PDB entry 7PAM | electron microscopy, 6.80 A resolution (low resolution: residue-level contacts below are approximate; hydrogen-bond / salt-bridge calls are withheld) | chains a and 3 of the 54 polymer chains in the assembly

[Chain a]
Name: 50S ribosomal protein L2
Organism: Mycoplasma pneumoniae M129
Reference sequence: P75577 (RL2_MYCPN); residue numbers follow UniProt; this construct covers 1-287
Chain sequence (287 residues; each row starts with the number of its first residue):
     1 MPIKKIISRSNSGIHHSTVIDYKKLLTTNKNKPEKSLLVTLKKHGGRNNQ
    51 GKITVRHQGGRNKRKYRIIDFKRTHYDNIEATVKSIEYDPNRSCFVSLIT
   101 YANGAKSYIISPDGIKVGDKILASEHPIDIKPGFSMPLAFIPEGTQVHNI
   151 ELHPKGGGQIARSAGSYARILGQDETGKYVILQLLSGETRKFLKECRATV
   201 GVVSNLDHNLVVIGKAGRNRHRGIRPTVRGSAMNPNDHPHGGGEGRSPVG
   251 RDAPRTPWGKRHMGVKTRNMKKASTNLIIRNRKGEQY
Not modelled in the structure: 1, 287

[Chain 3]
Molecule: 23S ribosomal RNA
Organism: Mycoplasma pneumoniae M129
Sequence (2907 nucleotides; each row starts with the number of its first residue):
     1 UACAAUAAGUUACUAAGGGCUUAUGGUGGAUGCCUUGGCACUAAUAGGCG
    51 AUGAAGGACGUGUUAACCUGCGAUAAGCUUCGGGUAGGUGGUAAGAACCU
   101 CAGAUCCGGAGAUUUCCGAAUGGAGCAAUCCGGUAGUUGGAAACAGCUAU
   151 CAUUAAUUGAUGAAUAAAUAGUCAAUUAAAGCAAUACGUGGUGAAGUGAA
   201 ACAUCUCAGUAGCCACAGGAAAAGAAAACGAAUGUGAUUCCGUGUGUAGU
   251 GGCGAGCGAAAGCGGAACAGGCCAAACUUAUCAUUAGAUAGGGGUUGUAG
   301 GGCUUGCAAUGUGGACUUGAAAACGAUAGAAGAAGCUGUUGGAAAGCAGC
   351 GCGCAAAAGGGUGAUAGCCCCGUAUUUGAAAUUGUUUUCAUACCUAGCGA
   401 GAUCCCUGAGUAGCUCGGAAAACGUUAUUUUGAGUGAAUCUGCCCAGACC
   451 AUUGGGUAAGCCUAAAUACUAAUUAGUGACCGAUAGCGAAACAGUACCGU
   501 GAGGGAAAGGUGAAAAGAACCCAGAGAUGGGAGUGAAAUAGAUUCUGAAA
   551 CCAUAUGCCUACAACGUGUCAGAGCACAUUAAUGUGUGAUGGCGUGCGUU
   601 UUGAAGUAUGAGCCGGCGAGUUAUGAUAGCAAGCGUUAGUUAACCAGGAG
   651 AUGGGGAGCUGUAGCGAAAGCGAGUUUUAAAAGAGCGUUUGUUUGUUAUU
   701 AUAGACCCGAAACGGGUUGAGCUAGUCAUGAGCAGGUUGAAGGUUGAGUA
   751 ACAUCAACUGGAGGACCGAACCGACUCUCGUUGAAACGAUAGCGGAUGAC
   801 UUGUGAUUAGGGGUGAAAUUCCAAUCGAAAUCCGUGAUAGCUGGUUCUCG
   851 UCGAAAUAGCUUUAAGGCUAGCGUGAGAUCACAAAUAAGUGGAGGUAAAG
   901 CUACUGAAUGUAUGAUGGCGCCACCUAGGCGUACUGAAUACAAUUAAACU
   951 CUGAAUGCCAUUUAUUUUAUUCUCGCAGUCAGACAGUGGGGGAUAAGCUU
  1001 CAUUGUCAAGAGGGGAAGAGCCCAGAUCAUUAAAUAAGGUCCCCAAAAUA
  1051 UACUAAGUGGAAAAGGAUGUGAAAGUGCUAAAACAGCAAGGAUGUUGGCU
  1101 UAGAAGCAGCCAUCGUUUAAAGAGUGCGUAACAGCUCACUUGUCGAGUGU
  1151 UUUUGCGCCGAAGAUGUAACGGGGCUAAGUAUAUUACCGAAUUUAUGGAU
  1201 AAGAUUUAUAUCUUGUGGUAGACGAGCGUUGUAUUGGAGUUGAAGUCAAA
  1251 GCGUGAGCAUUGGUGGAUCCAAUACAAGUGAGAAUGCCGGCAUGAGUAAC
  1301 GCUUGGGAGUGAGAAUCUCCCAAACCGAUUGACUAAGGUUUCCUGGACCA
  1351 GGGUCGUCCUUCCAGGGUUAGUCUGGACCUAAGCUGAGGCUGAAAAGCGU
  1401 AGGCGAUGGACAACAGGUUAAUAUUCCUGUACUUACAGUUAGACUGAUGG
  1451 AGUGACAAAGAAGGUUUUCCACCCCCAUAAUUGGAUUUGGGGAUAAAUCA
  1501 UAAGGUGGUACAAUAGGCAAAUCCGUUGUGCAUAACAUUGAGUGAUGAUG
  1551 UCGAGUGAAUGAGUGAUCAAGUAGCGAAGGUGGUAUUAAUCAUGCUUUCA
  1601 AGAAAAGCUUCUAGGGUUAAUCUAGCUGUAACCAGUACCGAGAACGAACA
  1651 CACGUAGUCAAGGAGAGGAUCCUAAGGUUAGCGAGUGAACUAUAGCCAAG
  1701 GAACUCUGCAAAUUAACCCCGUAAGUUAGCGAGAAGGGGUGCUUAUGUAA
  1751 AAGUAAGCCGCAGUGAAGAACGAGGGGGGACUGUUUAACUAAAACACAAC
  1801 UCUAUGCCAAACCGUAAGGUGAUGUAUAUGGGGUGACACCUGCCCAGUGC
  1851 UGGAAGGUUAAAGAAGGAGGUUAGCGCAAGCGAAGCUUUUAACUGAAGCC
  1901 CCAGUGAACGGCGGCCGUAACUAUAACGGUCCUAAGGUAGCGAAAUUCCU
  1951 AGUCGGGUAAAUUCCGUCCCGCUUGAAUGGUGUAACCAUCUCUUGACUGU
  2001 CUCGGCUAUAGACUCGGUGAAAUCCAGGUACGGGUGAAGACACCCGUUAG
  2051 GCGCAACGGGACGGAAAGACCCCGUGAAGCUUUACUGUAGCUUAAUAUUG
  2101 AUCAGGACAUUAUCAUGUAGAGAAUAGGUAGGAGCAAUCGAUGCAAGUUC
  2151 GCUAGGACUUGUUGAUGCGAAAGGUGGAAUACUACCCUUGGUUGUGUGCU
  2201 GUUCUAAUUGGUAACUGUUAUCCAGUUUCAAGACAGUGUUAGGUGGGCAG
  2251 UUUGACUGGGGCGGUCGCCUCCUAAAAGGUAACGGAGGCGUACAAAGGUA
  2301 CCUUCAGUACGGUUGGAAAUCGUAUGUAGAGUGUAAUGGUGUAAGGGUGC
  2351 UUGACUGUGAGACAUACAGGUCGAACAGGUGAGAAAUCAGGUCAUAGUGA
  2401 UCCGGUGGUCCAGUAUGGAAUGGCCAUCGCUCAACGGAUAAAAGCUACUC
  2451 CGGGGAUAACAGGCUGAUACUGCCCAAGAGUUCAUAUCGACGGCAGUGUU
  2501 UGGCACCUCGAUGUCGACUCAUCUCAUCCUCGAGCUGAAGCAGGUUCGAA
  2551 GGGUUCGGCUGUUCGCCGAUUAAAGAGAUACGUGAGUUGGGUUCAAACCG
  2601 UCGUGAGACAGGUUGGUCCCUAUCUAUUGUGCCCGUAGGAAGAUUGAAGA
  2651 GUGUUGCUUCUAGUACGAGAGGACCGAAGCGAGGACACCUCUUAUGCUCC
  2701 AGUUGUAGCGCCAGCUGCACCGCUGGGUAGUAACGUGUCUAUUAGAUAAA
  2751 CGCUGAAAGCAUCUAAGUGUGAAACUAUCUCAAAGAUUAAUCUUCCCAUU
  2801 UCGCAAGAAAGUAAGAGCCGUCAAAGACGAUGACGUUGAUAGGUUACAGG
  2851 UGUAAGCAUAGUGAUAUGUUGAGCUGAGUAAUACUAAUUGCUCGAGGACU
  2901 UAUUGGA
Not modelled in the structure: 1-7, 923-927, 1560-1569, 2901-2907

[Chain a / chain 3 interface]
Residue-residue contacts (221):
  Ser-8(a) with G763(3); G764(3)
  Arg-9(a) with A740(3); G763(3); A765(3); G1729(3); C1730(3)
  Ser-10(a) with A765(3)
  Asn-11(a) with C1730(3); G1731(3); A1985(3)
  Ser-12(a) with G764(3); A765(3); C1781(3)
  Gly-13(a) with C1781(3); A1985(3)
  Ile-14(a) with U1727(3); A1780(3); C1781(3); A1836(3); A1984(3)
  His-15(a) with G764(3)
  Asn-29(a) with U1598(3); A1601(3)
  Lys-30(a) with U1596(3)
  Asn-31(a) with A1601(3); G1602(3)
  Glu-34(a) with G1452(3)
  Lys-35(a) with G1454(3); A1455(3); A1604(3); A1605(3)
  Ser-36(a) with A1451(3)
  Val-39(a) with U1823(3)
  Thr-40(a) with A1603(3)
  Lys-42(a) with U1823(3)
  Lys-43(a) with C727(3); A728(3)
  His-44(a) with U1820(3); U1823(3)
  Gly-46(a) with U1820(3); G1821(3)
  Arg-47(a) with G725(3); U726(3); U1820(3)
  Asn-48(a) with C1813(3); G1818(3); G1819(3)
  Asn-49(a) with C1398(3); G1399(3); G1819(3)
  Gln-50(a) with U808(3); C1813(3); G1818(3)
  Gly-51(a) with U808(3)
  Lys-52(a) with U808(3); G812(3); G813(3); U814(3)
  Ile-53(a) with U814(3)
  Thr-54(a) with C1812(3); G1819(3); U1820(3)
  Arg-56(a) with G1831(3); G1832(3)
  His-57(a) with G1830(3); G1831(3)
  Arg-61(a) with G1821(3)
  Asn-62(a) with A1600(3)
  Lys-63(a) with U729(3); G1602(3); A1603(3)
  Arg-64(a) with G1602(3)
  Lys-65(a) with G1602(3); A1603(3); A1604(3)
  Tyr-66(a) with U1823(3)
  Arg-67(a) with A1601(3); G1602(3)
  Lys-72(a) with A2213(3)
  Tyr-76(a) with G1516(3)
  Lys-84(a) with U1527(3)
  Tyr-88(a) with A1601(3)
  Pro-90(a) with A1601(3)
  Arg-92(a) with G1824(3); U1825(3)
  Ser-93(a) with A1828(3)
  Ala-102(a) with U1526(3)
  Asn-103(a) with A1515(3); G1516(3); G1525(3)
  Gly-104(a) with G1516(3); G1525(3); U1526(3)
  Lys-106(a) with G1525(3); U1526(3)
  His-153(a) with C1808(3); U2212(3)
  Pro-154(a) with U2212(3)
  Lys-155(a) with A2213(3)
  Gly-156(a) with U2212(3)
  Gln-159(a) with U1825(3)
  Ile-160(a) with G1806(3); U1825(3); A1826(3)
  Ala-161(a) with U1825(3); A1826(3)
  Arg-162(a) with G1824(3); U1825(3); A1826(3)
  Ser-163(a) with U1825(3); A1826(3)
  Ala-164(a) with U1827(3)
  Gly-165(a) with U1827(3)
  Ser-166(a) with A1826(3)
  Lys-178(a) with A2231(3)
  Tyr-179(a) with A2231(3)
  Leu-184(a) with G1806(3)
  Leu-185(a) with G1806(3)
  Ser-186(a) with G1806(3); A1826(3)
  Glu-188(a) with G1806(3)
  Arg-190(a) with G1806(3); C1807(3)
  Leu-193(a) with A2231(3)
  Glu-195(a) with A2230(3)
  Asn-205(a) with U1827(3)
  Leu-206(a) with U1827(3)
  Asp-207(a) with U1827(3)
  His-208(a) with U1827(3); A1828(3)
  Asn-209(a) with U1827(3)
  Ile-213(a) with A1798(3); A1799(3)
  Gly-214(a) with A1798(3)
  Lys-215(a) with G764(3); A799(3)
  Ala-216(a) with G764(3)
  Gly-217(a) with A799(3)
  Arg-218(a) with A1600(3)
  Asn-219(a) with A1798(3)
  Arg-220(a) with A799(3)
  His-221(a) with A1600(3)
  Arg-222(a) with A1828(3); U1829(3)
  Arg-225(a) with G725(3); G815(3); A816(3)
  Pro-226(a) with A799(3); A816(3); A1796(3); C1797(3)
  Thr-227(a) with A1796(3); C1797(3)
  Val-228(a) with A1796(3)
  Arg-229(a) with C1795(3); A1796(3); G1833(3); U1834(3)
  Gly-230(a) with G1833(3)
  Ser-231(a) with G1833(3); U1834(3)
  Ala-232(a) with A817(3); A818(3); C1795(3); A1796(3)
  Met-233(a) with A817(3)
  Asn-234(a) with U819(3)
  Asn-236(a) with U819(3); A828(3); C2080(3); U2081(3)
  Asp-237(a) with U2081(3)
  Gly-243(a) with A2606(3)
  Glu-244(a) with G2607(3); A2608(3)
  Gly-245(a) with U1978(3); C2598(3); C2599(3)
  Arg-246(a) with A1793(3); A1794(3); C1795(3); C2598(3)
  Ser-247(a) with U1978(3)
  Pro-248(a) with U1978(3)
  Val-249(a) with C1909(3); G1910(3)
  Gly-250(a) with G2605(3)
  Arg-251(a) with C1909(3)
  Asp-252(a) with C1909(3)
  Ala-253(a) with G1849(3)
  Trp-258(a) with C1812(3); C1813(3)
  Lys-260(a) with A1811(3); C1812(3)
  Arg-261(a) with G1849(3); C1850(3)
  His-262(a) with G1831(3); G1832(3)
  Met-263(a) with C1850(3)
  Gly-264(a) with U1803(3); C1850(3); U1851(3)
  Val-265(a) with U1851(3)
  Lys-266(a) with U1851(3); G1852(3)
  Thr-267(a) with A1804(3); U1805(3); A1810(3); A1811(3)
  Met-270(a) with U2093(3)
  Lys-271(a) with A2235(3); G2236(3)
  Lys-272(a) with G1806(3); C1807(3); A1809(3)
  Ser-274(a) with C1807(3)
  Arg-282(a) with U1805(3); G1806(3); A1826(3)
  Lys-283(a) with A1804(3)
Interface residues without a listed pair, chain a (142 interface residues in all): Lys-4, His-16, Val-19, Ile-20, Tyr-22, Leu-41, Gly-45, Val-55, Gly-60, Ile-79, Ala-105, Val-211, Val-212, Pro-235, Pro-239, His-240, Pro-254, Thr-256, Pro-257, Arg-268
Interface residues without a listed pair, chain 3 (119 interface residues in all): A741, C800, U1453, C1599, U1782, G1814, G1835, A1908, C1986, G2079, U2082, U2083, C2229, G2247, A2597

[In short]
142 residues of chain a and 119 residues of chain 3 are in contact.
Chain a is 50S ribosomal protein L2 and chain 3 is 23S ribosomal RNA, both from Mycoplasma pneumoniae M129;
the structure, 70S ribosome with A*- and P/E-site tRNAs in Mycoplasma pneumoniae cells, was determined by
electron microscopy, deposited together with 7OOC, 7OOD, 7P6Z, 7PAH, 7PAI, 7PAJ and 23 further entries.
